Entry 1L0O (X-ray diffraction, 2.90 A resolution); this record covers chains B and C of the 3 polymer chains in the assembly.

# Chain B
Protein: Anti-sigma F factor
Organism: Geobacillus stearothermophilus
Reference sequence: O32727 (SP2AB_BACST); numbering as in UniProt (aligned over 1-142)
Chain sequence (150 residues; each row starts with the number of its first residue):
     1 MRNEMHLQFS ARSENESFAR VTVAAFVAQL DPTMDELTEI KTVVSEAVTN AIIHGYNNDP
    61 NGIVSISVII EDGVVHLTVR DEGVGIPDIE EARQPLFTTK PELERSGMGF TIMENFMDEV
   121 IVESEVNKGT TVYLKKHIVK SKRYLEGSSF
Not modelled in the structure: 142-150
Differences from the reference sequence: cloning artifact (143-150)
Ion coordination: Mg2+: Asn50 (together with ADP)
Ligand contacts: ADP (adenosine-5'-diphosphate): Glu46, Asn50, Ala51, His54, Gly55, Asp81, Gly85, Ile86, Ala92, Phe97, Thr98, Thr99, Lys100, Ser106, Gly107, Met108, Gly109, Phe110, Thr130

# Chain C
Protein: sigma factor
Organism: Geobacillus stearothermophilus
Reference sequence: O32728 (O32728_BACST); residue numbers follow UniProt; this construct covers 7-245
Chain sequence (243 residues; numbered 3 to 245; the number before each row is that of its first residue):
     3 GSHMQGQSPI KDQEMKELIR RSQEGDQEAR DEIIEKNMRL VWSVVQRFLN RGYEADDLFQ
    63 IGCIGLLKSV DKFDLSYDVK FSTYAVPMII GEIQRFLRDD GTVKVSRSLK EMGNKIRKAK
   123 DELSKTRGRA PTVTEIADHL GISPEDVVLA QEAVRLPTSI HETVYENDGD PITLLDQIAD
   183 ADEASWFDKI ALKKAIEELD ERERLIVYLR YYKDQTQSEV ASRLGISQVQ MSRLEKKILQ
   243 HIK
Not modelled in the structure: 3-101, 159-245
Differences from the reference sequence: cloning artifact (3-6); engineered mutation Met233 (Val in O32728)

# Chain B / chain C interface
Residue-residue contacts (26):
  Ser17(B) - Glu154(C)
  Ser17(B) - Arg157(C)
  Arg20(B) - Glu154(C)  salt bridge
  Val21(B) - Val150(C)
  Val21(B) - Leu151(C)  hydrophobic
  Ala24(B) - Val150(C)  hydrophobic
  Ala25(B) - Glu147(C)
  Ala25(B) - Val150(C)
  Asp31(B) - Thr134(C)  hydrogen bond
  Asp31(B) - Thr136(C)  hydrogen bond
  Pro32(B) - Thr134(C)
  Pro32(B) - Val135(C)  hydrogen bond (backbone-backbone)
  Thr33(B) - Pro133(C)
  Met34(B) - Ile118(C)  hydrophobic
  Met34(B) - Lys122(C)
  Met34(B) - Val135(C)  hydrophobic
  Met34(B) - Ile138(C)  hydrophobic
  Met34(B) - Val149(C)  hydrophobic
  Met34(B) - Gln153(C)
  Asp35(B) - Lys122(C)  salt bridge
  Leu37(B) - Val135(C)  hydrophobic
  Leu37(B) - Val150(C)  hydrophobic
  Thr38(B) - Gln153(C)  hydrogen bond
  Lys41(B) - Val150(C)
  Lys41(B) - Gln153(C)
  Lys41(B) - Glu154(C)  salt bridge
Interface residues without a listed pair, chain B (14 interface residues in all): Ala28
Interface residues without a listed pair, chain C (16 interface residues in all): Ala132, Pro146

# In short
Chain B and chain C form an interface of 14 and 16 residues respectively, with 4 hydrogen bonds and 3 salt
bridges. Polar contacts include Arg20(B)-Glu154(C), Asp35(B)-Lys122(C) and Lys41(B)-Glu154(C). Chain B binds
ADP.
Here chain B is Anti-sigma F factor and chain C is sigma factor, both from Geobacillus stearothermophilus.
Entry 1L0O (Crystal Structure of the Bacillus stearothermophilus Anti-Sigma Factor SpoIIAB with the
Sporulation Sigma Factor SigmaF) was determined by X-ray diffraction.
